PDB entry 2PPB | X-ray diffraction, 3.00 A resolution | chains B and D of the 8 polymer chains in the assembly

Chain B:
Molecule: DNA-directed RNA polymerase alpha chain
Source organism: Thermus thermophilus
Notes: EC 2.7.7.6
UniProt: Q9Z9H6 (RPOA_THETH); numbering as in UniProt (aligned over 1-315)
Amino-acid sequence (315 residues; each row starts with the number of its first residue):
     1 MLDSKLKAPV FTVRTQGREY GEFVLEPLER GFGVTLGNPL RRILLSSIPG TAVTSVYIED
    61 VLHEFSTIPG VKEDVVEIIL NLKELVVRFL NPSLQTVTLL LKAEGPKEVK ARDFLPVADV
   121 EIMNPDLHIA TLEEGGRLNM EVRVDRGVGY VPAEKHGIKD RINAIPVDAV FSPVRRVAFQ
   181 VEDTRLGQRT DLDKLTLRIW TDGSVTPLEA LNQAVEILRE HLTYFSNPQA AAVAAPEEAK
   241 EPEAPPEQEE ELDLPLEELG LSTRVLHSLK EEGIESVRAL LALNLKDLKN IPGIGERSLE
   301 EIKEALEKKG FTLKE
Disordered / not traced: 230-315

Chain D:
Molecule: DNA-directed RNA polymerase beta' chain
Source organism: Thermus thermophilus
Notes: EC 2.7.7.6
UniProt: Q8RQE8 (RPOC_THET8); residue numbers follow UniProt; this construct covers 1-1524
Amino-acid sequence (1524 residues; each row starts with the number of its first residue):
     1 MKKEVRKVRI ALASPEKIRS WSYGEVEKPE TINYRTLKPE RDGLFDERIF GPIKDYECAC
    61 GKYKRQRFEG KVCERCGVEV TKSIVRRYRM GHIELATPAA HIWFVKDVPS KIGTLLDLSA
   121 TELEQVLYFS KYIVLDPKGA ILNGVPVEKR QLLTDEEYRE LRYGKQETYP LPPGVDALVK
   181 DGEEVVKGQE LAPGVVSRLD GVALYRFPRR VRVEYVKKER AGLRLPLAAW VEKEAYKPGE
   241 ILAELPEPYL FRAEEEGVVE LKELEEGAFL VLRREDEPVA TYFLPVGMTP LVVHGEIVEK
   301 GQPLAEAKGL LRMPRQVRAA QVEAEEEGET VYLTLFLEWT EPKDYRVQPH MNVVVPEGAR
   361 VEAGDKIVAA IDPEEEVIAE AEGVVHLHEP ASILVVKARV YPFEDDVEVS TGDRVAPGDV
   421 LADGGKVKSD VYGRVEVDLV RNVVRVVESY DIDARMGAEA IQQLLKELDL EALEKELLEE
   481 MKHPSRARRA KARKRLEVVR AFLDSGNRPE WMILEAVPVL PPDLRPMVQV DGGRFATSDL
   541 NDLYRRLINR NNRLKKLLAQ GAPEIIIRNE KRMLQEAVDA LLDNGRRGAP VTNPGSDRPL
   601 RSLTDILSGK QGRFRQNLLG KRVDYSGRSV IVVGPQLKLH QCGLPKRMAL ELFKPFLLKK
   661 MEEKGIAPNV KAARRMLERQ RDIKDEVWDA LEEVIHGKVV LLNRAPTLHR LGIQAFQPVL
   721 VEGQSIQLHP LVCEAFNADF DGDQMAVHVP LSSFAQAEAR IQMLSAHNLL SPASGEPLAK
   781 PSRDIILGLY YITQVRKEKK GAGLEFATPE EALAAHERGE VALNAPIKVA GRETSVGRLK
   841 YVFANPDEAL LAVAHGIVDL QDVVTVRYMG KRLETSPGRI LFARIVAEAV EDEKVAWELI
   901 QLDVPQEKNS LKDLVYQAFL RLGMEKTARL LDALKYYGFT FSTTSGITIG IDDAVIPEEK
   961 KQYLEEADRK LLQIEQAYEM GFLTDRERYD QILQLWTETT EKVTQAVFKN FEENYPFNPL
  1021 YVMAQSGARG NPQQIRQLCG LRGLMQKPSG ETFEVPVRSS FREGLTVLEY FISSHGARKG
  1081 GADTALRTAD SGYLTRKLVD VTHEIVVREA DCGTTNYISV PLFQPDEVTR SLRLRKRADI
  1141 EAGLYGRVLA REVEVLGVRL EEGRYLSMDD VHLLIKAAEA GEIQEVPVRS PLTCQTRYGV
  1201 CQKCYGYDLS MARPVSIGEA VGIVAAQSIG EPGTQLTMRT FHTGGVAGAA DITQGLPRVI
  1261 ELFEARRPKA KAVISEIDGV VRIEETEEKL SVFVESEGFS KEYKLPKEAR LLVKDGDYVE
  1321 AGQPLTRGAI DPHQLLEAKG PEAVERYLVE EIQKVYRAQG VKLHDKHIEI VVRQMMKYVE
  1381 VTDPGDSRLL EGQVLEKWDV EALNERLIAE GKTPVAWKPL LMGVTKSALS TKSWLSAASF
  1441 QNTTHVLTEA AIAGKKDELI GLKENVILGR LIPAGTGSDF VRFTQVVDQK TLKAIEEARK
  1501 EAVEAKERPA ARRGVKREQP GKQA
Disordered / not traced: 1, 208-390, 1244-1250, 1506-1524
Bound ions: Zn2+ site 1: Cys58, Cys60, Cys73, Cys76; Mg2+: Asp739, Asp741, Asp743 (shared with 1 residue of chain H); Zn2+ site 2: Cys1112, Cys1194, Cys1201, Cys1204
Small-molecule neighbours:
  - AMP-CPP (APC; diphosphomethylphosphonic acid adenosyl ester): Arg704, Pro706, Asn737, Asp739, Arg783, Arg1029, Thr1088
  - streptolydigin (STD): Ala1082, Ala1085, Leu1086, Arg1087, Asp1090, Leu1256, Pro1257, Ile1260
From the paper describing this entry:
  - binding site for streptolydigin: Ala1082 to Leu1086
  - conformationally variable residues (order/disorder transition): Gly1244 to Ala1250, Asp1251 to Gly1255

How chain B and chain D interact:
Pairs across the interface - 32 pairs, chain B then chain D:
  Leu45(B) - His855(D)
  His63(B) - Glu810(D)  salt bridge
  Phe65(B) - Phe806(D)  hydrophobic
  Phe65(B) - Leu813(D)  hydrophobic
  Phe65(B) - Leu839(D)  hydrophobic
  Asp74(B) - Arg872(D)
  Glu77(B) - Arg872(D)
  Ile79(B) - Val842(D)  hydrophobic
  Leu80(B) - Val842(D)
  Leu80(B) - Phe843(D)
  Leu80(B) - Ala844(D)
  Leu80(B) - Arg867(D)
  Lys83(B) - Val842(D)
  Lys83(B) - Ala844(D)
  Lys83(B) - Glu848(D)
  Glu84(B) - Asn845(D)
  Glu84(B) - Arg867(D)  salt bridge
  Gly149(B) - His855(D)
  Tyr150(B) - Phe843(D)
  Tyr150(B) - Ala852(D)  hydrophobic
  Tyr150(B) - His855(D)
  Pro152(B) - Ile857(D)  hydrophobic
  Glu154(B) - Val821(D)
  Glu154(B) - Lys840(D)  salt bridge
  Asp168(B) - Val842(D)
  Val170(B) - Glu848(D)
  Arg175(B) - Asp847(D)
  Arg175(B) - Leu851(D)
  Arg176(B) - Asp847(D)
  Arg176(B) - Arg884(D)
  Arg176(B) - Glu888(D)  salt bridge
  Thr190(B) - Glu722(D)
Interface residues without a listed pair, chain B (21 interface residues in all): Ser46, Val76, Arg185
Interface residues without a listed pair, chain D (24 interface residues in all): Glu692, Glu820, Tyr841

In short:
Chain B and chain D form an interface of 21 and 24 residues respectively, with 4 salt bridges. Polar pairs
include His63(B)-Glu810(D), Glu84(B)-Arg867(D) and Glu154(B)-Lys840(D). Bound to chain D: streptolydigin and
AMP-CPP. Asp739(D), Asp741(D) and Asp743(D) coordinate Mg2+. From the paper: a binding site for streptolydigin
at Ala1082(D); conformational variability at Gly1244(D) and Asp1251(D).
Chain B is DNA-directed RNA polymerase alpha chain and chain D is DNA-directed RNA polymerase beta' chain,
both from Thermus thermophilus; the structure, Crystal structure of the T. thermophilus RNAP polymerase
elongation complex with the ntp substrate analog and ..., was determined by X-ray diffraction (same
publication as 2O5J).
